4HM0 - chains A and B; structure by X-ray diffraction, 1.80 A resolution.

Chain A:
Name: Naphthalene 1,2-dioxygenase subunit alpha
Organism: Pseudomonas sp. C18
Notes: EC 1.14.12.12
UniProt: P0A111 (NDOB_PSEU8); residues 1-449 here = UniProt positions 1-449
Amino-acid sequence (449 residues; numbered 1 to 449; the number before each row is that of its first residue):
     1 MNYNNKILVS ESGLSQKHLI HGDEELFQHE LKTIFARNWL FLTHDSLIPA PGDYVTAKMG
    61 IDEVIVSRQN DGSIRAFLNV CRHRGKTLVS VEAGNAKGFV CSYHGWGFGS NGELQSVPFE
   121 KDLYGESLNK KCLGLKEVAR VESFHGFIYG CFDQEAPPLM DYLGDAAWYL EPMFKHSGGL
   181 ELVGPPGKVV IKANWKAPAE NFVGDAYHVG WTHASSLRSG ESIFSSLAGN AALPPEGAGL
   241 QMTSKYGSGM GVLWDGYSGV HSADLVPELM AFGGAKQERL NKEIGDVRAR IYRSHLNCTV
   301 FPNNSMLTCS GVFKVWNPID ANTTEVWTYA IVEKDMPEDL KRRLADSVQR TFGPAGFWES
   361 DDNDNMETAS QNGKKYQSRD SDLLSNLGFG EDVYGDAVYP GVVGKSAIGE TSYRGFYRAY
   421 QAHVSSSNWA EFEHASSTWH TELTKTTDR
Unresolved in the structure: 449
Swiss-Prot annotation at these positions:
  - binding site ([2Fe-2S] cluster): Cys-81, His-83, Cys-101, His-104
  - binding site (Fe cation): His-208, His-213, Asp-362
  - mutagenesis: Phe-352 (F352V: Changes the regioselectivity of the product for naphthalene, phenanthrene and biphenyl)
Metal / ion sites: 2Fe-2S cluster Fe: Cys-81, His-83, Cys-101, His-104; Fe ion: His-208, His-213, Asp-362 (together with 1H-indol-3-ylacetic acid)
Residues lining bound ligands:
  - 2Fe-2S cluster (FES): Cys-81, His-83, Arg-84, Gly-85, Lys-86, Cys-101, Tyr-103, His-104, Gly-105, Trp-106
  - 1H-indol-3-ylacetic acid (IAC): Asn-201, Phe-202, Asp-205, Ala-206, His-208, Val-209, His-213, Phe-224, Leu-253, His-295, Asn-297, Leu-307, Phe-352, Trp-358, Asp-362
What the authors report for this chain:
  - binding site for 1H-indol-3-ylacetic acid: Asn-201, Asp-205, Val-209, Asn-297, Leu-307

Chain B:
Name: Naphthalene 1,2-dioxygenase subunit beta
Organism: Pseudomonas sp. C18
Notes: EC 1.14.12.12
UniProt: P0A113 (NDOC_PSEU8); residues 501-694 here correspond to UniProt positions 1-194 (UniProt number = residue number - 500)
Amino-acid sequence (194 residues; each row starts with the number of its first residue):
   501 MMINIQEDKL VSAHDAEEIL RFFNCHDSAL QQEATTLLTQ EAHLLDIQAY RAWLEHCVGS
   561 EVQYQVISRE LRAASERRYK LNEAMNVYNE NFQQLKVRVE HQLDPQNWGN SPKLRFTRFI
   621 TNVQAAMDVN DKELLHIRSN VILHRARRGN QVDVFYAARE DKWKRGEGGV RKLVQRFVDY
   681 PERILQTHNL MVFL
Unresolved in the structure: 501

How chain A and chain B interact:
Pairs across the interface (86; chain A residue first):
  Ser-46(A) / Leu-581(B)
  Leu-47(A) / Tyr-579(B)  hydrogen bond (backbone-side chain)
  Leu-47(A) / Leu-581(B)
  Asp-53(A) / Tyr-579(B)
  Val-91(A) / Leu-571(B)
  Val-91(A) / Arg-572(B)
  Val-91(A) / Ala-573(B)
  Glu-92(A) / Glu-570(B)
  Glu-92(A) / Leu-571(B)  hydrogen bond (backbone-backbone)
  Glu-92(A) / Arg-683(B)  salt bridge
  Ala-93(A) / Glu-570(B)
  Ala-93(A) / Leu-571(B)
  Ala-93(A) / Arg-572(B)
  Ala-93(A) / Tyr-579(B)  hydrophobic
  Gly-94(A) / Glu-576(B)
  Gly-94(A) / Tyr-579(B)
  Asn-95(A) / Glu-576(B)  hydrogen bond (backbone-side chain)
  Asn-95(A) / Arg-577(B)  hydrogen bond (backbone-side chain)
  Asn-95(A) / Arg-578(B)  hydrogen bond
  Asn-95(A) / Tyr-579(B)
  Val-183(A) / Asn-582(B)
  Gly-184(A) / Asn-582(B)
  Pro-185(A) / Glu-570(B)
  Pro-185(A) / Asn-582(B)
  Pro-185(A) / Glu-583(B)
  Pro-185(A) / Ala-584(B)
  Pro-185(A) / Met-585(B)
  Pro-185(A) / Arg-683(B)
  Pro-186(A) / Arg-683(B)  hydrogen bond (backbone-side chain)
  Lys-188(A) / Arg-683(B)
  Lys-188(A) / Ile-684(B)
  Lys-188(A) / Leu-685(B)  hydrogen bond (backbone-backbone)
  Val-189(A) / Leu-685(B)
  Val-189(A) / His-688(B)
  Val-189(A) / Asn-689(B)
  Val-190(A) / Ile-684(B)  hydrophobic
  Val-190(A) / Leu-685(B)  hydrogen bond (backbone-backbone)
  Val-190(A) / Gln-686(B)
  Val-190(A) / His-688(B)
  Ile-191(A) / His-688(B)
  Lys-192(A) / His-688(B)
  Trp-211(A) / Trp-608(B)  hydrogen bond (backbone-side chain)
  Thr-212(A) / Trp-608(B)
  Ala-214(A) / Gln-606(B)
  Ser-215(A) / His-601(B)  hydrogen bond
  Ser-215(A) / Asp-604(B)
  Ser-215(A) / Gln-606(B)
  Ser-215(A) / Asn-607(B)
  Ser-216(A) / His-601(B)  hydrogen bond
  Arg-218(A) / Asp-604(B)  salt bridge
  Arg-218(A) / Gln-606(B)  hydrogen bond
  Ser-219(A) / Val-597(B)
  Ser-219(A) / Glu-600(B)
  Ser-219(A) / His-601(B)  hydrogen bond (side chain-backbone)
  Gly-229(A) / Gln-606(B)
  Asp-264(A) / Gln-594(B)  hydrogen bond
  Glu-325(A) / Ile-684(B)
  Asp-346(A) / Asn-586(B)  hydrogen bond
  Asp-346(A) / Asn-589(B)  hydrogen bond
  Gln-349(A) / Met-585(B)
  Gln-349(A) / Asn-586(B)
  Arg-350(A) / Asn-589(B)  hydrogen bond (side chain-backbone)
  Arg-350(A) / Glu-590(B)  salt bridge
  Arg-350(A) / Gln-594(B)
  Arg-350(A) / Arg-598(B)  hydrogen bond (backbone-side chain)
  Pro-354(A) / Met-585(B)
  Pro-354(A) / Leu-685(B)  hydrophobic
  Pro-354(A) / Asn-689(B)
  Pro-354(A) / Leu-690(B)  hydrogen bond (backbone-backbone)
  Ala-355(A) / Val-587(B)  hydrophobic
  Ala-355(A) / Tyr-588(B)
  Ala-355(A) / Arg-598(B)  hydrogen bond (backbone-side chain)
  Ala-355(A) / Leu-690(B)
  Ala-355(A) / Met-691(B)
  Gly-356(A) / Met-691(B)
  Phe-357(A) / Val-597(B)  hydrophobic
  Phe-357(A) / His-601(B)
  Phe-357(A) / Met-691(B)  hydrophobic
  Ser-360(A) / His-601(B)
  Ser-360(A) / Met-691(B)
  Asp-361(A) / His-601(B)  salt bridge
  Asn-363(A) / His-688(B)
  Asp-364(A) / Gly-609(B)
  Asp-364(A) / Arg-647(B)  salt bridge
  Asp-364(A) / Arg-648(B)  salt bridge
  Glu-367(A) / His-688(B)  salt bridge
Also at the interface, not in a pair above, chain A (44 interface residues in all): Pro-49, Val-55, Ala-96, Gly-187, Gly-220
Also at the interface, not in a pair above, chain B (39 interface residues in all): Ser-568

In short:
44 residues of chain A face 39 of chain B across their interface, with 20 hydrogen bonds and 7 salt bridges.
Polar pairs include Glu-92(A)/Arg-683(B), Arg-218(A)/Asp-604(B) and Arg-350(A)/Glu-590(B). Ligands of chain A:
1H-indol-3-ylacetic acid and 2Fe-2S cluster. From the paper: a binding site for 1H-indol-3-ylacetic acid at
Asn-201(A), Asp-205(A) and Val-209(A) among others.
Here chain A is Naphthalene 1,2-dioxygenase subunit alpha and chain B is Naphthalene 1,2-dioxygenase subunit
beta, both from Pseudomonas sp. C18. Entry 4HM0 (Naphthalene 1,2-Dioxygenase bound to indole-3-acetate) was
determined by X-ray diffraction together with 4HJL, 4HKV, 4HM2, 4HM3, 4HM4, 4HM5 and 3 further entries from
the same study.
